Entry 9LBZ (electron microscopy, 4.00 A resolution); this record covers chains Z and k of the 52 polymer chains in the assembly.

== Chain Z (and k) ==
Name: Major capsid protein
From: Escherichia phage N4
Notes: chain k of this document is another copy of the same molecule, construct and numbering; everything in this record applies to it too
UniProt: Q859Q5 (CAPSD_BPN4); residues 1-401 here = UniProt positions 1-401
Amino-acid sequence (401 residues; numbered 1 to 401; the number before each row is that of its first residue):
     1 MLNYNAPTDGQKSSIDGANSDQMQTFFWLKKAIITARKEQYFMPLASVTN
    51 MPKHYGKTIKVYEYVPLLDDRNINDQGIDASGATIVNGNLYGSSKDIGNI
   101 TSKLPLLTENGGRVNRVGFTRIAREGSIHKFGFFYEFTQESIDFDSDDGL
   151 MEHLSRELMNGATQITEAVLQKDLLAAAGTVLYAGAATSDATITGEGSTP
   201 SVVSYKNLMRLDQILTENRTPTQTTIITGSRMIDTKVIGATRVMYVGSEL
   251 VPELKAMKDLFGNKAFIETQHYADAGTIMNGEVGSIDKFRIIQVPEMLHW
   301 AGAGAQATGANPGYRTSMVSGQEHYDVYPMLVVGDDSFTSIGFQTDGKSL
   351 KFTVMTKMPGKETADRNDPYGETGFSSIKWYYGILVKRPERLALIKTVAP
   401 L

== How chain Z and chain k interact ==
Residue-residue contacts (36):
  Met1(Z) - Glu136(k)
  Met1(Z) - Phe137(k)
  Met1(Z) - Thr138(k)
  Met1(Z) - Thr373(k)
  Leu2(Z) - Glu136(k)  hydrogen bond (backbone-backbone)
  Leu2(Z) - Phe137(k)  hydrophobic
  Leu2(Z) - Thr138(k)  hydrogen bond (backbone-side chain)
  Leu2(Z) - Ser141(k)
  Leu2(Z) - Leu154(k)  hydrophobic
  Asn3(Z) - Thr138(k)
  Tyr4(Z) - Phe144(k)
  Gln22(Z) - Asp145(k)  hydrogen bond
  Gln22(Z) - Ser146(k)  hydrogen bond (side chain-backbone)
  Met23(Z) - Phe26(k)
  Met23(Z) - Trp28(k)  hydrophobic
  Met23(Z) - Ser146(k)
  Gln24(Z) - Trp28(k)
  Gln24(Z) - Ser146(k)
  Phe26(Z) - Met23(k)
  Trp28(Z) - Met23(k)
  Trp28(Z) - Gln24(k)
  Glu136(Z) - Met1(k)
  Glu136(Z) - Leu2(k)
  Phe137(Z) - Met1(k)
  Phe137(Z) - Leu2(k)
  Thr138(Z) - Met1(k)
  Thr138(Z) - Leu2(k)  hydrogen bond (side chain-backbone)
  Thr138(Z) - Asn3(k)
  Ser141(Z) - Leu2(k)
  Phe144(Z) - Tyr4(k)
  Asp145(Z) - Gln22(k)
  Ser146(Z) - Gln22(k)  hydrogen bond
  Ser146(Z) - Met23(k)  hydrogen bond (side chain-backbone)
  Ser146(Z) - Gln24(k)  hydrogen bond (side chain-backbone)
  Leu154(Z) - Leu2(k)  hydrophobic
  Thr373(Z) - Met1(k)
Other interface residues (no listed pair), chain Z (21 interface residues in all): Ile15, Glu140, Leu150
Other interface residues (no listed pair), chain k (21 interface residues in all): Ile15, Lys30, Glu140

== Overview ==
Chain Z and chain k each contribute 21 residues to their interface, with 8 hydrogen bonds. Among the polar
pairs are Leu2(Z)-Thr138(k), Gln22(Z)-Asp145(k) and Gln22(Z)-Ser146(k).
Chain Z and chain k are both Major capsid protein (Escherichia phage N4); the structure, unique-vertex of
mature phage N4, was determined by electron microscopy (same publication as 9LC0, 9LC1 and 9LD7).
